Entry 6DWB (electron microscopy, 3.30 A resolution); this record covers chains A and G of the 30 polymer chains in the assembly.

Chain A (and G):
Molecule: Protein PrgI
Organism: Salmonella enterica subsp. enterica serovar Typhimurium
Notes: chain G of this document is another copy of the same molecule, construct and numbering; everything in this record applies to it too
UniProt: P41784 (PRGI_SALTY); residue numbers follow UniProt; this construct covers 1-80
Chain sequence (80 residues; row label = number of the first residue in the row):
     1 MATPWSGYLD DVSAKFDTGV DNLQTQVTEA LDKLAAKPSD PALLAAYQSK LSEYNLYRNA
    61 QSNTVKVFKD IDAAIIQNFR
Disordered / not traced: 1-2
Curated features (UniProtKB/Swiss-Prot):
  - mutagenesis: T3 (T3A: Can only secrete early substrates such as InvJ/ScpT, PrgJ/SctI and PrgI/SctF. Can polymerize into filaments in vitro and in vivo, but the stability of the filaments is compromised), W5 (W5A: Abrogates host cell invasion and effector secretion; when associated with A-8. Can secrete effector proteins; when associated with A-20), Y8 (Y8A: Decreases invasiveness. Abrogates host cell invasion and effector secretion; when associated with A-5), L9 (L9A: Can only secrete early substrates such as InvJ/ScpT, PrgJ/SctI and PrgI/SctF. Can polymerize into filaments in vitro, but not in vivo. Cannot enter cultured epithelial cells), D10 (D10A: Exhibits constitutive secretion of substrates. Retains the ability to display SipD/SctA at the tip of the needle filament), D11 (D11A: Exhibits constitutive secretion of substrates. Retains the ability to display SipD/SctA at the tip of the needle filament), F16 (F16A: Can only secrete early substrates such as InvJ/ScpT, PrgJ/SctI and PrgI/SctF. Can polymerize into filaments in vitro, but not in vivo. Cannot enter cultured epithelial cells), V20 (V20A: Can secrete effector proteins; when associated with A-5. Exhibits constitutive secretion of substrates. Retains the ability to display SipD/SctA at the tip of the needle filament), Q26 (Q26A: Non-invasive phenotype; Q26E: Has wild-type invasiveness), L31 (L31A: Exhibits constitutive secretion of substrates. Does not display SipD/SctA at the tip of the needle filament. Is non-invasive. Can polymerize into filaments in vitro), S49 (S49A: Exhibits constitutive secretion of substrates. Retains the ability to display SipD/SctA at the tip of the needle filament), K50 (K50D: Non-invasive phenotype; K50L: Has wild-type invasiveness), 16 further mutagenesis entries in UniProt
Reported in the primary citation:
  - conformationally variable residues (loop rearrangement): V20 to L23

Interface between chain A and chain G:
Pairs across the interface (31; chain A residue first):
  T3(A) - D21(G)
  P4(A) - Q26(G)
  W5(A) - G19(G)
  W5(A) - V20(G)  hydrophobic
  W5(A) - D21(G)
  W5(A) - N22(G)
  W5(A) - L23(G)  hydrophobic
  W5(A) - Q26(G)
  W5(A) - K50(G)  hydrogen bond (backbone-side chain)
  W5(A) - E53(G)
  G7(A) - E53(G)
  Y8(A) - E53(G)
  L9(A) - S49(G)
  L9(A) - S52(G)
  L9(A) - E53(G)  hydrogen bond (backbone-side chain)
  L9(A) - L56(G)  hydrophobic
  D10(A) - S49(G)  hydrogen bond
  D10(A) - K50(G)  salt bridge
  Y54(A) - P41(G)
  R58(A) - P41(G)
  R58(A) - A42(G)
  R58(A) - A45(G)
  S62(A) - Q48(G)  hydrogen bond
  K69(A) - S52(G)
  K69(A) - N55(G)
  D72(A) - L56(G)
  I76(A) - L56(G)  hydrophobic
  I76(A) - N59(G)
  I76(A) - A60(G)
  I76(A) - N63(G)  hydrogen bond (backbone-side chain)
  R80(A) - N63(G)  hydrogen bond
Interface residues without a listed pair, chain A (19 interface residues in all): Q61, V65, K66, A73, F79
Interface residues without a listed pair, chain G (20 interface residues in all): V67

Overview:
19 residues of chain A and 20 residues of chain G are in contact, with 6 hydrogen bonds and 1 salt bridge.
Polar contacts include D10(A)-K50(G), W5(A)-K50(G) and L9(A)-E53(G). UniProt lists 27 mutagenesis sites on
chain A. From the paper: conformational variability at V20(A).
Chain A and chain G are both Protein PrgI (Salmonella enterica subsp. enterica serovar Typhimurium); the
structure, Structure of the Salmonella SPI-1 type III secretion injectisome needle filament, was determined by
electron microscopy together with 6DUZ, 6DV3 and 6DV6 from the same study.
